Entry 6K9V (X-ray diffraction, 2.54 A resolution); this record covers chains D and E of the 6 polymer chains in the assembly.

Chain D:
Name: Tubulin beta-2B chain
Source organism: Bos taurus
Reference sequence: Q6B856 (TBB2B_BOVIN); residue numbers follow UniProt; this construct covers 1-445
Chain sequence (445 residues; row label = number of the first residue in the row):
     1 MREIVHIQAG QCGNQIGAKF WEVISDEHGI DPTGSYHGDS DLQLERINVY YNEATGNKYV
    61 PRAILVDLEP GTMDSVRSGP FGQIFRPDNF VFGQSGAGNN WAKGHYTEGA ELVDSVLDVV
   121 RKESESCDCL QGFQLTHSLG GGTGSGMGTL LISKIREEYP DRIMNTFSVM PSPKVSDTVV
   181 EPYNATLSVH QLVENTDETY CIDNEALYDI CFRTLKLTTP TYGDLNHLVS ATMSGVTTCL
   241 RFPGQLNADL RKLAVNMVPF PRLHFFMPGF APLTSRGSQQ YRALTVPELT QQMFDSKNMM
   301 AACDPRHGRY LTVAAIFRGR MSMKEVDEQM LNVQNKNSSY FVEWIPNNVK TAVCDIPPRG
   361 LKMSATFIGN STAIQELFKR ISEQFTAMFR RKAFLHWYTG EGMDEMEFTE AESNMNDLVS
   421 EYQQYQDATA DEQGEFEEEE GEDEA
Unresolved in the structure: 274-283, 432-445
Metal / ion sites: Mg2+: Gln11 (together with GTP)
Small-molecule neighbours:
  - (5-methoxy-1H-indol-2-yl)-phenyl-methanone (D3L): Val236, Cys239, Leu240, Leu246, Ala248, Asp249, Lys252, Leu253, Asn256, Met257, Thr312, Val313, Ala314, Asn348, Lys350, Ile368
  - GTP (guanosine-5'-triphosphate): Gly10, Gln11, Cys12, Gln15, Ile16, Asp67, Glu69, Ala97, Gly98, Asn99, Asn100, Ser138, Gly140, Gly141, Gly142, Thr143, Gly144, Ser145, Val169, Val175, Ser176, Glu181, Asn204, Leu207, Tyr222, Leu225, Asn226
Swiss-Prot annotation at these positions:
  - motif: Met1 to Ile4 (MREI motif)
  - binding site (GTP): Gln11, Glu69, Ser138, Gly142, Thr143, Gly144, Asn204, Asn226
  - binding site (Mg(2+)): Glu69
  - modified residue: Ser40 (Phosphoserine), Thr55 (Phosphothreonine), Lys58 (N6-acetyllysine), Ser172 (Phosphoserine), Thr285 (Phosphothreonine), Thr290 (Phosphothreonine), Arg318 (Omega-N-methylarginine), Glu438 (5-glutamyl polyglutamate)
  - cross-link (Glycyl lysine isopeptide (Lys-Gly)): Lys58 (interchain with G-Cter in ubiquitin), Lys324 (interchain with G-Cter in ubiquitin)

Chain E:
Name: Stathmin-4
Source organism: Rattus norvegicus
Reference sequence: P63043 (STMN4_RAT); residues 5-145 here correspond to UniProt positions 49-189 (UniProt number = residue number + 44)
Chain sequence (143 residues; numbered 3 to 145; the number before each row is that of its first residue):
     3 MADMEVIELN KCTSGQSFEV ILKPPSFDGV PEFNASLPRR RDPSLEEIQK KLEAAEERRK
    63 YQEAELLKHL AEKREHEREV IQKAIEENNN FIKMAKEKLA QKMESNKENR EAHLAAMLER
   123 LQEKDKHAEE VRKNKELKEE ASR
Unresolved in the structure: 3-5, 29-43, 142-145
Construct notes: expression tag (3-4)
Swiss-Prot annotation at these positions:
  - modified residue: Ser46 (Phosphoserine)

How chain D and chain E interact:
Contacting residue pairs (23):
  Tyr106(D) - His129(E)  hydrogen bond
  Tyr106(D) - Ala130(E)  hydrophobic
  Tyr106(D) - Val133(E)  hydrophobic
  Tyr106(D) - Arg134(E)  hydrogen bond (backbone-side chain)
  Thr107(D) - Lys137(E)
  Ala110(D) - Arg134(E)
  Ser153(D) - Leu123(E)
  Ser153(D) - Lys126(E)
  Lys154(D) - Asp127(E)  salt bridge
  Arg156(D) - Leu123(E)
  Glu157(D) - Leu120(E)
  Glu157(D) - Leu123(E)
  Glu157(D) - Asp127(E)
  Pro160(D) - Met119(E)
  Gln191(D) - Lys126(E)  hydrogen bond
  Asn195(D) - Leu123(E)
  Gly400(D) - Lys137(E)
  Glu401(D) - Val133(E)
  Glu401(D) - Lys137(E)  salt bridge
  Gly402(D) - Val133(E)
  Gly402(D) - Asn136(E)
  Gly402(D) - Lys137(E)
  Glu407(D) - His129(E)  salt bridge
Also at the interface, not in a pair above, chain D (16 interface residues in all): Asp161, Met403
Also at the interface, not in a pair above, chain E (14 interface residues in all): Arg112, Leu116, Gln124

Summary:
The interface between chain D and chain E involves 16 residues on one side and 14 on the other; the contacts
include 3 hydrogen bonds and 3 salt bridges. Polar contacts include Lys154(D)-Asp127(E), Glu401(D)-Lys137(E)
and Glu407(D)-His129(E). Bound to chain D: GTP and (5-methoxy-1H-indol-2-yl)-phenyl-methanone.
Chain D is Tubulin beta-2B chain (Bos taurus) and chain E is Stathmin-4 (Rattus norvegicus); the structure,
Crystal structure of tubulin in complex with inhibitor D64, was determined by X-ray diffraction.
